Entry 2KI6 (solution NMR); this record covers chains D and F of the 6 polymer chains in the assembly.

Chain D:
Name: Protein S100-A13
From: Homo sapiens
UniProtKB: Q99584 (S10AD_HUMAN); numbering as in UniProt (aligned over 1-98)
Amino-acid sequence (98 residues; numbered 1 to 98; the number before each row is that of its first residue):
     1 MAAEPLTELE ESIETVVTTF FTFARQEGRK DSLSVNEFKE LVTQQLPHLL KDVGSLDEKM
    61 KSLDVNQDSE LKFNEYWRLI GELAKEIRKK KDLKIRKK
Modified / non-standard residues: Lys94 (D-lysine; DLY)
Curated features (UniProtKB/Swiss-Prot):
  - binding site (Ca(2+)): Ser32, Glu37, Asp64, Asn66, Asp68, Glu70, Glu75
  - modified residue: Ser32 (Phosphoserine)

Chain F:
Name: Synaptotagmin-1
From: Homo sapiens
Notes: fragment: C2A domain
UniProtKB: P21579 (SYT1_HUMAN); residues 1-128 here correspond to UniProt positions 141-268 (UniProt number = residue number + 140)
Amino-acid sequence (128 residues; each row starts with the number of its first residue):
     1 EKLGKLQYSL DYDFQNNQLL VGIIQAAELP ALDMGGTSDP YVKVFLLPDK KKKFETKVHR
    61 KTLNPVFNEQ FTFKVPYSEL GGKTLVMAVY DFDRFSKHDI IGEFKVPMNT VDFGHVTEEW
   121 RDLQSAEK
Curated features (UniProtKB/Swiss-Prot):
  - binding site (Ca(2+)): Leu32, Asp33, Asp39, Asp91, Phe92, Asp93, Ser96, Lys97, Asp99
  - modified residue: Tyr90 (Phosphotyrosine), Ser125 (Phosphoserine)

Interface between chain D and chain F:
Residue-residue contacts (11):
  Gln44(D) with Glu127(F)
  Pro47(D) with Pro30(F); Ala31(F)
  His48(D) with Glu28(F); Leu29(F); Pro30(F); Leu63(F)
  Lys51(D) with Ala31(F); Gly35(F); Gly36(F)
  Asp52(D) with Met34(F)
Interface residues without a listed pair, chain D (7 interface residues in all): Gln45, Ser55
Interface residues without a listed pair, chain F (12 interface residues in all): Glu1, Lys2, Ser125

Summary:
Chain D and chain F form an interface of 7 and 12 residues respectively. Curated annotation (UniProt) lists 7
Ca2+-binding residues on chain D; 9 Ca2+-binding residues on chain F.
Chain D is Protein S100-A13 and chain F is Synaptotagmin-1, both from Homo sapiens; the structure, The
FGF1-S100A13-C2A hetero-hexameric complex structure: A component in the non-classical pathway for FGF1
secretion, was determined by solution NMR, deposited together with 2KI4.
